PDB entry 5S4O | X-ray diffraction, 2.30 A resolution | chains A and F of the 6 polymer chains in the assembly

== Chain A ==
Protein: Tubulin alpha-1B chain
Organism: Bos taurus
UniProtKB: P81947 (TBA1B_BOVIN); residues 1-451 here = UniProt positions 1-451
Amino-acid sequence (451 residues; row label = number of the first residue in the row):
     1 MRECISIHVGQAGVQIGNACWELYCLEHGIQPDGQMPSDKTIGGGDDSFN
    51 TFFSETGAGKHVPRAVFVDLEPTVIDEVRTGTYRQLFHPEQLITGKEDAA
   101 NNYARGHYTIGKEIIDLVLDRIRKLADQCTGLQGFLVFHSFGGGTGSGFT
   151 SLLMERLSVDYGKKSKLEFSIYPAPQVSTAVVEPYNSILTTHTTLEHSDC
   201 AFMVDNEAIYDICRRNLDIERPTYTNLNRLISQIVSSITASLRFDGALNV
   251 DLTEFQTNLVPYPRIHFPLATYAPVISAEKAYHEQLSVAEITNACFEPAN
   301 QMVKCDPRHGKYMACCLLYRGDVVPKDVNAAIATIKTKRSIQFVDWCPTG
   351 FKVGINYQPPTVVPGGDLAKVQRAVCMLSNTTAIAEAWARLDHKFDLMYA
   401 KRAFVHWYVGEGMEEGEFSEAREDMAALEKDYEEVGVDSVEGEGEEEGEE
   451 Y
Not modelled in the structure: 438-451
Metal / ion sites: Ca2+: Asp39, Thr41, Gly44, Glu55
Residues lining bound ligands: GTP (guanosine-5'-triphosphate): Gly10, Gln11, Ala12, Gln15, Ile16, Asp69, Asp98, Ala99, Ala100, Asn101, Ser140, Gly142, Gly143, Gly144, Thr145, Gly146, Ile171, Pro173, Val177, Ser178, Thr179, Glu183, Asn206, Tyr224, Leu227, Asn228, Ile231
Reported in the primary citation:
  - binding site for the ligand O0J: Thr257

== Chain F ==
Protein: Tubulin-Tyrosine Ligase
Organism: Gallus gallus
UniProtKB: E1BQ43 (E1BQ43_CHICK); residues 1-378 here = UniProt positions 1-378
Amino-acid sequence (384 residues; row label = number of the first residue in the row):
     1 MYTFVVRDENSSVYAEVSRLLLATGQWKRLRKDNPRFNLMLGERNRLPFG
    51 RLGHEPGLVQLVNYYRGADKLCRKASLVKLIKTSPELSESCTWFPESYVI
   101 YPTNLKTPVAPAQNGIRHLINNTRTDEREVFLAAYNRRREGREGNVWIAK
   151 SSAGAKGEGILISSEASELLDFIDEQGQVHVIQKYLEKPLLLEPGHRKFD
   201 IRSWVLVDHLYNIYLYREGVLRTSSEPYNSANFQDKTCHLTNHCIQKEYS
   251 KNYGRYEEGNEMFFEEFNQYLMDALNTTLENSILLQIKHIIRSCLMCIEP
   301 AISTKHLHYQSFQLFGFDFMVDEELKVWLIEVNGAPACAQKLYAELCQGI
   351 VDVAISSVFPLADTGQKTSQPTSIFIKLHHHHHH
Not modelled in the structure: 106-124, 156-158, 363-370, 383-384
Differences from the reference sequence: expression tag (379-384)
Metal / ion sites: Mg2+: Glu331, Asn333 (together with AMP-PCP)
Residues lining bound ligands: AMP-PCP (ACP; phosphomethylphosphonic acid adenylate ester): Lys74, Pro95, Ile148, Lys150, Ala155, Gln183, Lys184, Tyr185, Leu186, Lys198, Asp200, Arg202, Arg222, His239, Leu240, Thr241, Asn242, Asp318, Met320, Ile330, Glu331, Asn333

== How chain A and chain F interact ==
Contacting residue pairs (23; chain A residue first):
  Gln176(A) with Pro56(F)
  Glu207(A) with His54(F), salt bridge
  Glu297(A) with His306(F)
  Pro298(A) with His306(F); Leu307(F), hydrophobic
  Lys304(A) with His54(F)
  Asp306(A) with Arg66(F); Leu307(F)
  Arg308(A) with Pro300(F), hydrogen bond (side chain-backbone); Ala301(F), hydrogen bond (side chain-backbone); Ile302(F); Ser303(F), hydrogen bond (side chain-backbone); Leu307(F)
  His309(A) with Arg66(F), hydrogen bond (side chain-backbone); Gly67(F); Ala301(F)
  Ser340(A) with Ala301(F)
  Glu386(A) with Gly50(F); Arg66(F), salt bridge
  Arg390(A) with Gly50(F); His54(F), hydrogen bond
  His393(A) with Arg51(F)
  Glu433(A) with Arg46(F), salt bridge
Other interface residues (no listed pair), chain A (16 interface residues in all): Pro175, Cys305, Lys338
Other interface residues (no listed pair), chain F (15 interface residues in all): Gly53, His308

== In short ==
16 residues of chain A and 15 residues of chain F are in contact; the contacts include 5 hydrogen bonds and 3
salt bridges. Polar pairs include Glu207(A)-His54(F), Glu386(A)-Arg66(F) and Glu433(A)-Arg46(F). Ligands of
chain A: GTP. Bound to chain F: AMP-PCP. From the paper: a binding site for the ligand O0J at Thr257(A).
Here chain A is Tubulin alpha-1B chain (Bos taurus) and chain F is Tubulin-Tyrosine Ligase (Gallus gallus).
Entry 5S4O (Tubulin-Z48847594-complex) was determined by X-ray diffraction together with 5S4L, 5S4M, 5S4N,
5S4P, 5S4Q, 5S4R and 52 further entries from the same study.
